PDB entry 6CMC | X-ray diffraction, 3.67 A resolution | chain A

[Chain A]
Name: Acid-sensing ion channel 1
Source organism: Gallus gallus
UniProt: Q1XA76 (ASIC1_CHICK); numbering as in UniProt (aligned over 14-463)
Chain sequence (450 residues; row label = number of the first residue in the row):
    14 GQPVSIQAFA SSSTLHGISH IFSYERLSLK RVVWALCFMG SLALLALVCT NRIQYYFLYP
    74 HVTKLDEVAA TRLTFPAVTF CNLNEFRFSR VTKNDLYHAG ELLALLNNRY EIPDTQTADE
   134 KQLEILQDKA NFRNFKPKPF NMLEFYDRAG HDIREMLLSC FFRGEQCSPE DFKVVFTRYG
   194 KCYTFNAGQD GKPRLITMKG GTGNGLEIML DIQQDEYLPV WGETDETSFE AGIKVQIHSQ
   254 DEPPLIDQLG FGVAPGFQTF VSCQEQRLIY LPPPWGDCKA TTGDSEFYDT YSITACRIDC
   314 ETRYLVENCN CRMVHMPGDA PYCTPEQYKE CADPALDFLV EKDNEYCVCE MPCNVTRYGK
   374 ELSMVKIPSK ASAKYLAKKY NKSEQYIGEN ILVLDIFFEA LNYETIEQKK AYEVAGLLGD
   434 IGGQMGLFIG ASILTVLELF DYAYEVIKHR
Disordered / not traced: 14-41, 456-463
Curated features (UniProtKB/Swiss-Prot):
  - motif: Gly443 to Ser445 (GAS motif)
  - site: Glu80 (Involved in channel desensitization), Asp356 (Involved in proton-dependent gating)
  - glycosylation (N-linked (GlcNAc...) asparagine): Asn367, Asn394
  - mutagenesis: Glu80 (E80A: Strongly increases speed of desensitization), Asp346 (D346N: Loss of pH-gated channel activity), Asp350 (D350N: Loss of pH-gated channel activity)
Disulfide bonds: Cys94-Cys195, Cys173-Cys180, Cys291-Cys366, Cys309-Cys362, Cys313-Cys360, Cys322-Cys344, Cys324-Cys336
What the authors report for this chain:
  - binding site for chloride ion: Lys212, Arg310, Glu314 (citing earlier work)

[Summary]
Curated annotation (UniProt) lists 3 mutagenesis sites. The paper reports a binding site for chloride ion at
Lys212, Arg310 and Glu314.
Chain A is Acid-sensing ion channel 1 (Gallus gallus); the structure, Barium sites in the structure of a
desensitized acid sensing ion channel, was determined by X-ray diffraction (same publication as 5WKX and
5WKY).
